PDB entry 6YCX | X-ray diffraction, 3.99 A resolution | chains G and H of the 6 polymer chains in the assembly

[Chain G]
Molecule: Uncharacterized protein
From: Plasmodium falciparum (isolate NF54)
UniProt: A0A2I0BQX1 (A0A2I0BQX1_PLAFO); residue numbers follow UniProt; this construct covers 1-134
Chain sequence (134 residues; numbered 1 to 134; the number before each row is that of its first residue):
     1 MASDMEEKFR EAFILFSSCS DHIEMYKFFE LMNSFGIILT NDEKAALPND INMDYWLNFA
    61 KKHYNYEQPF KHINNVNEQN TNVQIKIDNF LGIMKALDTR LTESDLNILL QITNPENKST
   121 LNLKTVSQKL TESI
Unresolved in the structure: 1-2, 76-77, 114-118

[Chain H]
Molecule: Myosin A tail domain interacting protein
From: Plasmodium falciparum (isolate NF54)
UniProt: W7K1J7 (W7K1J7_PLAFO); numbering as in UniProt (aligned over 1-204)
Chain sequence (204 residues; numbered 1 to 204; the number before each row is that of its first residue):
     1 MKQECNVCYF NLPDPESTLG PYDNELNYFT WGPGFEYEPE PQRKPLSIEE SFENSEESEE
    61 SVADIQQLEE KVDESDVRIY FNEKSSGGKI SIDNASYNAR KLGLAPSSID EKKIKELYGD
   121 NLTYEQYLEY LSICVHDKDN VEELIKMFAH FDNNCTGYLT KSQMKNILTT WGDALTDQEA
   181 IDALNAFSSE DNIDYKLFCE DILQ
Unresolved in the structure: 1-71

[Interface between chain G and chain H]
Residue-residue contacts (13):
  Glu-11(G) with Trp-171(H), hydrogen bond
  Ile-14(G) with Phe-151(H); Asn-166(H); Thr-170(H); Trp-171(H), hydrophobic
  Ser-18(G) with Phe-151(H); Asn-153(H), hydrogen bond; Gln-163(H), hydrogen bond (backbone-side chain)
  Cys-19(G) with Gln-163(H), hydrogen bond (side chain-backbone); Asn-166(H); Ile-167(H), hydrophobic
  Ser-20(G) with Gln-163(H)
  Asp-21(G) with Ser-162(H), hydrogen bond
Interface residues without a listed pair, chain G (8 interface residues in all): Leu-15, Met-53

[Overview]
The chain G/chain H interface involves 8 residues from each chain, with 5 hydrogen bonds. Among the polar
pairs are Glu-11(G)/Trp-171(H), Ser-18(G)/Asn-153(H) and Ser-18(G)/Gln-163(H).
Chain G is Uncharacterized protein and chain H is Myosin A tail domain interacting protein, both from
Plasmodium falciparum (isolate NF54); the structure, Plasmodium falciparum Myosin A full-length,
pre-powerstroke state, was determined by X-ray diffraction together with 6YCY and 6YCZ from the same study.
